4QWI - chains J and X of the 28 polymer chains in the assembly; structure by X-ray diffraction, 2.60 A resolution.

Chain J (and X):
Name: Proteasome subunit beta type-4
From: Saccharomyces cerevisiae
Notes: chain X of this document is another copy of the same molecule, construct and numbering; everything in this record applies to it too
UniProt: P22141 (PSB4_YEAST); residue numbers follow UniProt; this construct covers 1-198
Sequence (198 residues; each row starts with the number of its first residue):
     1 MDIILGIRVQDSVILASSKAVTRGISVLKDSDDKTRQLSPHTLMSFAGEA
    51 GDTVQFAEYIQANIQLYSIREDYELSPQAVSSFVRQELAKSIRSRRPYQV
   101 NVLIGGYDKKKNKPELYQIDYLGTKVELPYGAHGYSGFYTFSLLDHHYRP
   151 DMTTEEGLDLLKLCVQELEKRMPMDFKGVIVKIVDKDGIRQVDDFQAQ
Unresolved in the structure: 196-198
Swiss-Prot annotation at these positions:
  - modified residue: M1 (N-acetylmethionine), S76 (Phosphoserine)

Interface between chain J and chain X:
Contacting residue pairs (40; chain J residue first):
  T22(J) - P173(X)
  G24(J) - P173(X)
  I25(J) - Y135(X)  hydrophobic
  I25(J) - Y139(X)  hydrogen bond (backbone-side chain)
  I25(J) - R171(X)
  I25(J) - P173(X)
  S26(J) - Y139(X)  hydrogen bond
  S26(J) - R171(X)
  V27(J) - K170(X)
  V27(J) - R171(X)  hydrogen bond (backbone-side chain)
  V27(J) - M172(X)
  L28(J) - R171(X)
  D30(J) - K170(X)  salt bridge
  Y135(J) - I25(X)  hydrophobic
  Y139(J) - I25(X)  hydrogen bond (side chain-backbone)
  Y139(J) - S26(X)  hydrogen bond
  E169(J) - D175(X)
  E169(J) - K177(X)  hydrogen bond (backbone-side chain)
  K170(J) - V27(X)
  K170(J) - D30(X)  salt bridge
  K170(J) - K177(X)  hydrogen bond (backbone-side chain)
  R171(J) - I25(X)
  R171(J) - S26(X)
  R171(J) - V27(X)  hydrogen bond (side chain-backbone)
  R171(J) - L28(X)
  M172(J) - V27(X)
  P173(J) - T22(X)
  P173(J) - G24(X)
  P173(J) - I25(X)
  P173(J) - M174(X)
  P173(J) - D175(X)  hydrogen bond (backbone-backbone)
  M174(J) - P173(X)
  M174(J) - M174(X)  hydrophobic
  M174(J) - D175(X)
  D175(J) - E169(X)
  D175(J) - P173(X)  hydrogen bond (backbone-backbone)
  D175(J) - M174(X)
  D175(J) - D175(X)
  K177(J) - E169(X)  hydrogen bond (side chain-backbone)
  K177(J) - K170(X)  hydrogen bond (side chain-backbone)
Also at the interface, not in a pair above, chain J (18 interface residues in all): F138
Also at the interface, not in a pair above, chain X (18 interface residues in all): F138

Overview:
Chain J and chain X each contribute 18 residues to their interface, with 12 hydrogen bonds and 2 salt bridges.
Polar contacts include D30(J)-K170(X), I25(J)-Y139(X) and S26(J)-Y139(X).
Chain J and chain X are both Proteasome subunit beta type-4 (Saccharomyces cerevisiae); the structure, yCP
beta5-A49S-mutant in complex with carfilzomib, was determined by X-ray diffraction together with 4QUX, 4QUY,
4QV0, 4QV1, 4QV3, 4QV4 and 42 further entries from the same study.
